Entry 7X76 (electron microscopy, 3.67 A resolution); this record covers chains F and O of the 13 polymer chains in the assembly.

# Chain F
Protein: RNA polymerase principal sigma factor HrdB
Organism: Streptomyces coelicolor A3(2)
UniProt: P18183 (SIGA_STRCO); numbering as in UniProt (aligned over 1-511)
Amino-acid sequence (531 residues; row label = number of the first residue in the row; numbers below 1 keep their minus sign (Met-19 is residue -19)):
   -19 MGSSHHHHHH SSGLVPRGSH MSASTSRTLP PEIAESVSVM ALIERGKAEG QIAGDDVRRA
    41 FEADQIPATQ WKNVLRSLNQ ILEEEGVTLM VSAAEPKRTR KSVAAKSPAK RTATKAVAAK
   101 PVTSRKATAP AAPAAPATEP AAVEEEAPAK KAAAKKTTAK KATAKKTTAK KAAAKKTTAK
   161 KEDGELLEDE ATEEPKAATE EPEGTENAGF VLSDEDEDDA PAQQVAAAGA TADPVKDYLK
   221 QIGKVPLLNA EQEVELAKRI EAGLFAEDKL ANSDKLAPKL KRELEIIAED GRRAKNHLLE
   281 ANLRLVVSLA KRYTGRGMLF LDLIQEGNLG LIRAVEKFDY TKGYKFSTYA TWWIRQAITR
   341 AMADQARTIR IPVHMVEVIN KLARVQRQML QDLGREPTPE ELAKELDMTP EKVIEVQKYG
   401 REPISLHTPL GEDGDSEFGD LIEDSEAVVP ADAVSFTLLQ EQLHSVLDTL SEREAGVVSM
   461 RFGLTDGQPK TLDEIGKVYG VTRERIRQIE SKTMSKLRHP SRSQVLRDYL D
Not modelled in the structure: -19 to 209, 511
Sequence notes: initiating methionine (-19); expression tag (-18 to 0)
Swiss-Prot annotation at these positions:
  - DNA-binding region: Leu472 to Ser491 (H-T-H motif)
  - motif: Asp302 to Gln305 (Interaction with polymerase core subunit RpoC)

# Chain O
Molecule: 84-nt DNA strand
Sequence (84 nucleotides; each row starts with the number of its first residue):
     1 CAAGGCACAT GACAACGGTG TTCAGTGCCG CGTTGCCCGA TACCCCCTAC CCGTAGTTGA
    61 CTGGCATCCG GGCGCCGGGT CGCC

# Chain F / chain O interface
Residue-residue contacts - 53 pairs, chain F then chain O:
  Val215(F) - DG64(O)  base contact
  Lys216(F) - DG64(O)  base contact
  Lys216(F) - DC65(O)  hydrogen bond to the base
  Lys216(F) - DA66(O)  base contact
  Leu219(F) - DG63(O)  base contact
  Leu219(F) - DG64(O)  base contact
  Ile222(F) - DG63(O)  base contact
  Gly223(F) - DG63(O)  base contact
  Leu227(F) - DT62(O)  base contact
  Ala281(F) - DT62(O)  base contact
  Asn282(F) - DT62(O)  base contact
  Arg284(F) - DT62(O)  base contact
  Arg284(F) - DG63(O)  salt bridge to the phosphate
  Leu285(F) - DT62(O)  sugar contact
  Leu285(F) - DG63(O)  phosphate contact
  Lys291(F) - DG64(O)  sugar contact
  Phe300(F) - DG64(O)  base contact
  Lys317(F) - DG56(O)  salt bridge to the phosphate
  Lys322(F) - DT58(O)  hydrogen bond to the base
  Tyr324(F) - DT58(O)  base contact
  Tyr324(F) - DG59(O)  sugar contact
  Tyr324(F) - DA60(O)  phosphate contact
  Lys325(F) - DA60(O)  hydrogen bond to the phosphate
  Lys325(F) - DC61(O)  salt bridge to the phosphate
  Ser327(F) - DC61(O)  hydrogen bond to the phosphate
  Ser327(F) - DT62(O)  base contact
  Thr328(F) - DT58(O)  phosphate contact
  Thr328(F) - DG59(O)  phosphate contact
  Thr328(F) - DA60(O)  hydrogen bond to the phosphate
  Thr328(F) - DC61(O)  base contact
  Tyr329(F) - DT58(O)  base contact
  Thr331(F) - DC61(O)  base contact
  Trp332(F) - DT57(O)  base contact
  Trp333(F) - DG56(O)  phosphate contact
  Gln336(F) - DG56(O)  base contact
  Gln336(F) - DT57(O)  base contact
  Arg340(F) - DT54(O)  base contact
  Arg340(F) - DA55(O)  base contact
  Arg350(F) - DG53(O)  salt bridge to the phosphate
  Pro352(F) - DC52(O)  phosphate contact
  Pro352(F) - DG53(O)  phosphate contact
  Val353(F) - DG53(O)  base contact
  Val353(F) - DT54(O)  base contact
  His354(F) - DC51(O)  sugar contact
  His354(F) - DC52(O)  salt bridge to the phosphate
  Lys392(F) - DC51(O)  salt bridge to the phosphate
  Thr482(F) - DT34(O)  hydrogen bond to the phosphate
  Glu484(F) - DT34(O)  base contact
  Glu484(F) - DG35(O)  base contact
  Arg485(F) - DG32(O)  sugar contact
  Arg485(F) - DT33(O)  salt bridge to the phosphate
  Arg485(F) - DT34(O)  base contact
  Gln488(F) - DT33(O)  base contact
Also at the interface, not in a pair above, chain F (39 interface residues in all): Lys224, Ser288, Gly323, Met355, Arg483, Lys492
Also at the interface, not in a pair above, chain O (21 interface residues in all): DC36

# In short
Chain F and chain O form an interface of 39 and 21 residues respectively; the contacts include 6 hydrogen
bonds and 7 salt bridges. Polar pairs include Lys216(F)-DC65(O), Lys322(F)-DT58(O) and Lys325(F)-DA60(O).
Chain F is RNA polymerase principal sigma factor HrdB (Streptomyces coelicolor A3(2)) and chain O is an 84-nt
DNA strand; the structure, Cryo-EM structure of Streptomyces coelicolor RNAP-promoter open complex with two
Zur dimers, was determined by electron microscopy, deposited together with 7VO0, 7VO9, 7VPD, 7VPZ, 7X74 and
7X75.
